Entry 5YBB (X-ray diffraction, 3.20 A resolution); this record covers chains A and D of the 8 polymer chains in the assembly.

# Chain A
Molecule: Type I restriction-modification system methyltransferase subunit
Organism: Caldanaerobacter subterraneus subsp. tengcongensis (strain DSM 15242 / JCM 11007 / NBRC 100824 / MB4)
UniProtKB: Q8R9Q4 (Q8R9Q4_CALS4); residue numbers follow UniProt; this construct covers 1-507
Chain sequence (507 residues; numbered 1 to 507; the number before each row is that of its first residue):
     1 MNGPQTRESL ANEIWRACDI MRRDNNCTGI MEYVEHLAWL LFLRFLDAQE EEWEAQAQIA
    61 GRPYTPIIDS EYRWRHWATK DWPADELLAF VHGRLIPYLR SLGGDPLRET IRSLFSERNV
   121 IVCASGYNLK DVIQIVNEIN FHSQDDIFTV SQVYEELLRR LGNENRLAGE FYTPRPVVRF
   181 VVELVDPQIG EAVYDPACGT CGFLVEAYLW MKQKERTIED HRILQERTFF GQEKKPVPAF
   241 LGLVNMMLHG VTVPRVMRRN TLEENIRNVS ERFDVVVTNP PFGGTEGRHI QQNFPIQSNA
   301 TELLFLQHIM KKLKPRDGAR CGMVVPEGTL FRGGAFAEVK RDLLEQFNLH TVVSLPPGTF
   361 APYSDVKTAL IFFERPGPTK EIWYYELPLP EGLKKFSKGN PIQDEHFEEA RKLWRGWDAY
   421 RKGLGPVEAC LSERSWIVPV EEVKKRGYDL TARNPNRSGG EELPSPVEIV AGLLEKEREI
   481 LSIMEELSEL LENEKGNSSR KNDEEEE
Unresolved in the structure: 1-3, 60-65, 497-507
Residues lining bound ligands: S-adenosylmethionine (SAM): Glu170, Phe171, Tyr172, Thr173, Arg175, Asp195, Pro196, Ala197, Cys198, Gly199, Thr200, Cys201, Gly202, Phe203, Gln232, Glu233, Lys234, Lys235, Pro238, Arg259, Asn260, Thr261, Leu262, Asn279, Pro280, Pro281, Phe305
From the paper describing this entry:
  - mutagenesis - F331A/R332A/E338A/R341A, P466A/L491A, V470A/L487A, L473A/M484A, E477A: unchanged binding to Restriction endonuclease S subunits (chain D)

# Chain D
Molecule: Restriction endonuclease S subunits
Organism: Caldanaerobacter subterraneus subsp. tengcongensis
UniProtKB: Q8R9Q6 (Q8R9Q6_CALS4); numbering as in UniProt (aligned over 2-398)
Chain sequence (398 residues; each row starts with the number of its first residue):
     1 VTEGPYKLPP GWRWVRLGEV CLPTERRDPT KNPSTYFVYV DISAIDSTVG KIVSPKEILG
    61 QHAPSRARKV IRSGDVIFAT TRPYLKNIAL VPPDLDGQIC STGFCVIRAN REFAEPEFLF
   121 HLCRSDFITN QLTASKMRGT SYPAVTDNDV YNTLIPLPPL EEQRRIVAKV EALMERVREV
   181 RRLRAEAQKD TELLMQTALA EVFPHPGADL PPGWRWVRLG EVCDIIMGQS PPSSTYNFEG
   241 NGLPFFQGKA DFGDLHPTPR IWCSAPQKVA RPGDVLISVR APVGSTNVAN LACCIGRGLA
   301 ALRPRDSLER FWLLYYLHYL EPELSKMGAG STFNAITKKD LQNVFIPLPP LEEQRRIVAY
   361 LDQIQQQVAA LKRAQAETEA ELKRLEQAIL DKAFRGDL
Unresolved in the structure: 1-4, 328-331
Differences from the reference sequence: expression tag (1)
Covalently attached groups: covalent link Arg271-Arg303
From the paper describing this entry:
  - binding site for the 22-nt DNA strand: Arg26, Lys31, Asp41, Ile42, Ser43, Arg66, Arg82, Tyr84, Asn87, Thr146

# Chain A / chain D interface
Pairs across the interface (44; chain A residue first):
  Ile296(A) - Arg373(D)
  Gln297(A) - Gln366(D)
  Gln297(A) - Arg373(D)
  Phe331(A) - Glu381(D)
  Phe331(A) - Arg384(D)
  Arg332(A) - Glu377(D)  salt bridge
  Gly334(A) - Arg373(D)
  Gly334(A) - Ala376(D)
  Gly334(A) - Glu377(D)
  Glu338(A) - Arg373(D)  salt bridge
  Arg341(A) - Asp254(D)  salt bridge
  Glu345(A) - Arg260(D)  salt bridge
  Gln346(A) - Thr258(D)
  Pro455(A) - Ala134(D)
  Ser458(A) - Pro5(D)
  Gly460(A) - Arg395(D)
  Leu463(A) - Arg384(D)
  Pro464(A) - Arg384(D)
  Pro464(A) - Ala388(D)
  Pro466(A) - Leu385(D)
  Pro466(A) - Ile389(D)  hydrophobic
  Pro466(A) - Lys392(D)
  Ile469(A) - Glu381(D)
  Ile469(A) - Arg384(D)
  Ile469(A) - Leu385(D)  hydrophobic
  Val470(A) - Leu385(D)  hydrophobic
  Leu473(A) - Thr378(D)
  Leu473(A) - Leu382(D)  hydrophobic
  Leu473(A) - Leu385(D)  hydrophobic
  Lys476(A) - Glu377(D)  salt bridge
  Lys476(A) - Thr378(D)
  Glu477(A) - Arg184(D)  salt bridge
  Ile480(A) - Arg184(D)
  Ile480(A) - Leu371(D)  hydrophobic
  Ile480(A) - Ala374(D)  hydrophobic
  Ile480(A) - Thr378(D)
  Ile483(A) - Gln367(D)
  Ile483(A) - Leu371(D)  hydrophobic
  Met484(A) - Leu371(D)  hydrophobic
  Glu486(A) - Gln367(D)
  Leu487(A) - Leu194(D)  hydrophobic
  Leu487(A) - Gln367(D)
  Leu490(A) - Gln363(D)
  Glu494(A) - Tyr360(D)
Interface residues without a listed pair, chain A (33 interface residues in all): Gln292, Gly333, Ala335, Phe336, Arg446, Glu461
Interface residues without a listed pair, chain D (34 interface residues in all): Asp126, Thr133, Ile364, Val368, Ala370, Gln375, Ala380, Gln387, Asp391
Interface features reported in the paper:
  - residue pairs: Phe331(A)-Arg384(D), Arg332(A)-Glu377(D) (hydrogen bond), Glu338(A)-Arg373(D) (hydrogen bond), Arg341(A)-Asp254(D) (hydrogen bond), Glu477(A)-Arg184(D), Leu487(A)-Leu194(D), Val368(D)-Leu487(A), Leu371(D)-Met484(A), Leu382(D)-Leu473(A), Leu385(D)-Val470(A)

# Summary
Chain A and chain D form an interface of 33 and 34 residues respectively, with 6 salt bridges. Polar contacts
include Arg332(A)-Glu377(D), Glu338(A)-Arg373(D) and Arg341(A)-Asp254(D). The authors report contacts between
Phe331(A) and Arg384(D), Glu477(A) and Arg184(D) and Leu487(A) and Leu194(D) among others; hydrogen bonds
between Arg332(A) and Glu377(D), Glu338(A) and Arg373(D) and Arg341(A) and Asp254(D). From the paper: a
binding site for the 22-nt DNA strand at Arg26(D), Lys31(D) and Asp41(D) among others;
F331A/R332A/E338A/R341A, P466A/L491A and V470A/L487A of chain A, among others, leave binding to Restriction
endonuclease S subunits (chain D) unchanged; 5 substitutions were tested in all.
Here chain A is Type I restriction-modification system methyltransferase subunit (Caldanaerobacter
subterraneus subsp. tengcongensis (strain DSM 15242 / JCM 11007 / NBRC 100824 / MB4)) and chain D is
Restriction endonuclease S subunits (Caldanaerobacter subterraneus subsp. tengcongensis). Entry 5YBB
(Structural basis underlying complex assembly andconformational transition of the type I R-M system) was
determined by X-ray diffraction.
